7TKB - chains C and F of the 27 polymer chains in the assembly; structure by electron microscopy, 6.30 A resolution (low resolution: residue-level contacts below are approximate; hydrogen-bond / salt-bridge calls are withheld).

[Chain C]
Protein: ATP synthase subunit alpha
From: Saccharomyces cerevisiae
UniProtKB: P07251 (ATPA_YEAST); residues 1-510 here correspond to UniProt positions 36-545 (UniProt number = residue number + 35)
Chain sequence (510 residues; each row starts with the number of its first residue):
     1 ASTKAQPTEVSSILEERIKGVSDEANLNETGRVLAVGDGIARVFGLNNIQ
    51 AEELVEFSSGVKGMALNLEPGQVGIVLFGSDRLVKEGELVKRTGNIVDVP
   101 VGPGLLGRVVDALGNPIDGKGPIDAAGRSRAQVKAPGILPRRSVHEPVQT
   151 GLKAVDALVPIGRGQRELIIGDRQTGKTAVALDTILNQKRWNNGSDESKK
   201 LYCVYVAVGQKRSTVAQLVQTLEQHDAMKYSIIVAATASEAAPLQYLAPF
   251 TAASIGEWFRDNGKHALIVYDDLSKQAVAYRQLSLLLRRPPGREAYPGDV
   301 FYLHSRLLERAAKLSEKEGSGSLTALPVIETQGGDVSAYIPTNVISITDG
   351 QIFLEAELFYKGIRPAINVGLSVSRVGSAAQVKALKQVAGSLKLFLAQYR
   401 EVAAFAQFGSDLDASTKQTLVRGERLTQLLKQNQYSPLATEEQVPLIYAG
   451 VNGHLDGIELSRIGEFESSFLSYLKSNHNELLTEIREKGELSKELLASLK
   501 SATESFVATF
Not modelled in the structure: 1-11, 510
UniProt features mapped onto this chain:
  - binding site (ATP): G171 to T178
  - site: S372 (Required for activity)
  - modified residue (Phosphoserine): S22, S143

[Chain F]
Protein: ATP synthase subunit beta
From: Saccharomyces cerevisiae
Notes: EC 7.1.2.2
UniProtKB: P00830 (ATPB_YEAST); residues 1-478 here correspond to UniProt positions 34-511 (UniProt number = residue number + 33)
Chain sequence (478 residues; row label = number of the first residue in the row):
     1 ASAAQSTPITGKVTAVIGAIVDVHFEQSELPAILNALEIKTPQGKLVLEV
    51 AQHLGENTVRTIAMDGTEGLVRGEKVLDTGGPISVPVGRETLGRIINVIG
   101 EPIDERGPIKSKLRKPIHADPPSFAEQSTSAEILETGIKVVDLLAPYARG
   151 GKIGLFGGAGVGKTVFIQELINNIAKAHGGFSVFTGVGERTREGNDLYRE
   201 MKETGVINLEGESKVALVFGQMNEPPGARARVALTGLTIAEYFRDEEGQD
   251 VLLFIDNIFRFTQAGSEVSALLGRIPSAVGYQPTLATDMGLLQERITTTK
   301 KGSVTSVQAVYVPADDLTDPAPATTFAHLDATTVLSRGISELGIYPAVDP
   351 LDSKSRLLDAAVVGQEHYDVASKVQETLQTYKSLQDIIAILGMDELSEQD
   401 KLTVERARKIQRFLSQPFAVAEVFTGIPGKLVRLKDTVASFKAVLEGKYD
   451 NIPEHAFYMVGGIEDVVAKAEKLAAEAN
Not modelled in the structure: 1-6, 476-478
UniProt features mapped onto this chain:
  - binding site (ATP): G157 to T164
  - modified residue: T79 (Phosphothreonine), T204 (Phosphothreonine), S340 (Phosphoserine)

[How chain C and chain F interact]
Contacting residue pairs - 8 pairs, chain C then chain F:
  L34(C) - L54(F)
  A35(C) - L54(F)
  V36(C) - H53(F)
  R82(C) - I33(F)
  I117(C) - A125(F)
  A238(C) - G290(F)
  Q282(C) - P283(F)
  Y360(C) - E376(F)
Other interface residues (no listed pair), chain C (12 interface residues in all): D81, V84, S239, L285
Other interface residues (no listed pair), chain F (15 interface residues in all): A32, Q52, G55, I275, A286, T287, L291, Q375

[In short]
12 residues of chain C face 15 of chain F across their interface. UniProt lists 8 ATP-binding residues on
chain C; 8 ATP-binding residues on chain F.
Chain C is ATP synthase subunit alpha and chain F is ATP synthase subunit beta, both from Saccharomyces
cerevisiae; the structure, Yeast ATP synthase State 1catalytic(f) with 10 mM ATP backbone model, was
determined by electron microscopy, deposited together with 7TJS, 7TJT, 7TJU, 7TJV, 7TJW, 7TJX and 30 further
entries.
